2ZG3 - chain A; structure by X-ray diffraction, 3.00 A resolution.

Chain A:
Protein: Sialic acid-binding Ig-like lectin 5
Source organism: Homo sapiens
Notes: fragment: N-terminal V-set and C2-set domain
UniProtKB: O15389 (SIGL5_HUMAN); residues 25-238 here correspond to UniProt positions 20-233 (UniProt number = residue number - 5)
Chain sequence (214 residues; numbered 25 to 238; the number before each row is that of its first residue):
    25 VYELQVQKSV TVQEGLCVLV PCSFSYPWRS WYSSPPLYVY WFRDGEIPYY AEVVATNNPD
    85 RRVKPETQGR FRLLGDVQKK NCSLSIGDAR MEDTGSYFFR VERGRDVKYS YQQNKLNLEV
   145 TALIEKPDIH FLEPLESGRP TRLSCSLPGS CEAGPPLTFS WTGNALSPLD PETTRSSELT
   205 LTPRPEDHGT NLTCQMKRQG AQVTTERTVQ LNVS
Unresolved in the structure: 224-227
Curated features (UniProtKB/Swiss-Prot):
  - binding site (N-acetylneuraminate): Arg124, Lys132, Ser134
  - glycosylation (N-linked (GlcNAc...) asparagine): Asn105, Asn215, Asn236
Disulfides: Cys41-Cys175, Cys46-Cys106, Cys169-Cys218
Reported in the primary citation:
  - conformationally variable residues (side-chain flip): Arg124
  - binding site for N-acetyl-alpha-neuraminic acid: Tyr26, Arg124, Lys132, Tyr133, Ser134, Gln136
  - binding site for beta-D-galactopyranose: Tyr73

Overview:
From UniProt: 3 N-acetylneuraminate-binding residues. From the paper: a binding site for
N-acetyl-alpha-neuraminic acid at Tyr26, Arg124 and Lys132 among others; a binding site for
beta-D-galactopyranose at Tyr73.
Chain A is Sialic acid-binding Ig-like lectin 5 (Homo sapiens); the structure, Crystal Structure of Two
N-terminal Domains of Native Siglec-5 in Complex with 3'-Sialyllactose, was determined by X-ray diffraction
(same publication as 2ZG1 and 2ZG2).
